Entry 1RAB (X-ray diffraction, 2.50 A resolution); this record covers chains B and D of the 4 polymer chains in the assembly.

# Chain B (and D)
Protein: Aspartate carbamoyltransferase regulatory chain
Organism: Escherichia coli
Notes: chain D of this document is another copy of the same molecule, construct and numbering; everything in this record applies to it too
Reference sequence: P0A7F3 (PYRI_ECOLI); residues 1-153 here = UniProt positions 1-153
Amino-acid sequence (153 residues; numbered 1 to 153; the number before each row is that of its first residue):
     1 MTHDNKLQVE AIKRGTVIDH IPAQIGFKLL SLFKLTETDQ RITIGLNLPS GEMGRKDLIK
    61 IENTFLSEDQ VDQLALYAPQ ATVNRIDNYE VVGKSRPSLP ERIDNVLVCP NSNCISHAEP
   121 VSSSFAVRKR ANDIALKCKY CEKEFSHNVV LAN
Curated features (UniProtKB/Swiss-Prot):
  - binding site (Zn(2+)): Cys-109, Cys-114, Cys-138, Cys-141
Bound ions: Zn2+: Cys-109, Cys-114, Cys-138, Cys-141
Small-molecule neighbours: CTP (cytidine-5'-triphosphate): Val-9, Glu-10, Ala-11, Ile-12, Val-17, Asp-19, Leu-58, Lys-60, Thr-82, Asn-84, Ile-86, Tyr-89, Val-91, Lys-94

# How chain B and chain D interact
Pairs across the interface - 53 pairs, chain B then chain D:
  Met-1(B) with Leu-7(D), hydrophobic
  Thr-2(B) with Leu-7(D)
  Asp-4(B) with Leu-7(D); Gln-8(D); Glu-10(D)
  Asn-5(B) with Gln-8(D); Glu-10(D), hydrogen bond (backbone-side chain)
  Lys-6(B) with Glu-10(D); Ile-12(D); Arg-41(D), hydrogen bond (backbone-side chain); Thr-43(D); Glu-62(D), salt bridge
  Leu-7(B) with Arg-41(D)
  Val-9(B) with Glu-10(D)
  Gln-24(B) with Thr-36(D); Thr-38(D), hydrogen bond (side chain-backbone); Asp-39(D)
  Phe-27(B) with Phe-27(D), hydrophobic; Leu-30(D), hydrophobic; Ser-31(D); Thr-36(D)
  Leu-30(B) with Phe-27(D), hydrophobic
  Ser-31(B) with Phe-27(D)
  Thr-36(B) with Gln-24(D); Phe-27(D); Leu-46(D)
  Thr-38(B) with Gln-24(D); Asn-47(D), hydrogen bond (backbone-side chain)
  Asp-39(B) with Asn-47(D); Arg-55(D), salt bridge
  Gln-40(B) with Leu-46(D); Asn-47(D), hydrogen bond (backbone-side chain)
  Arg-41(B) with Leu-46(D); Asn-47(D); Leu-48(D); Pro-49(D)
  Ile-42(B) with Gly-45(D); Leu-46(D), hydrogen bond (backbone-backbone)
  Thr-43(B) with Ile-44(D)
  Ile-44(B) with Thr-43(D); Ile-44(D), hydrogen bond (backbone-backbone)
  Gly-45(B) with Ile-42(D)
  Leu-46(B) with Thr-36(D); Arg-41(D); Ile-42(D), hydrogen bond (backbone-backbone); Ile-44(D), hydrophobic
  Asn-47(B) with Thr-38(D), hydrogen bond (side chain-backbone); Asp-39(D), hydrogen bond (side chain-backbone); Gln-40(D), hydrogen bond (side chain-backbone); Arg-41(D)
  Leu-48(B) with Arg-41(D)
  Pro-49(B) with Arg-41(D)
  Arg-55(B) with Asp-39(D), salt bridge
Interface residues without a listed pair, chain B (26 interface residues in all): Ala-11
Interface residues without a listed pair, chain D (27 interface residues in all): Asp-4, Asn-5, Ala-11, Glu-37

# Overview
26 residues of chain B and 27 residues of chain D are in contact, with 11 hydrogen bonds and 3 salt bridges.
Among the polar pairs are Lys-6(B)/Glu-62(D), Asp-39(B)/Arg-55(D) and Asn-5(B)/Glu-10(D). Chain B binds CTP.
Curated annotation (UniProt) lists 4 Zn2+-binding residues on chain B.
Chain B and chain D are both Aspartate carbamoyltransferase regulatory chain (Escherichia coli); the
structure, Crystal structure of ctp-ligated T state aspartate transcarbamoylase at 2.5 angstroms resolution:
implications for atcase mutants ..., was determined by X-ray diffraction (same publication as 1RAA, 1RAC,
1RAD, 1RAE, 1RAF, 1RAG, 1RAH and 1RAI).
